6W03 - chains G and L of the 6 polymer chains in the assembly; structure by X-ray diffraction, 2.40 A resolution.

# Chain G
Protein: Envelope glycoprotein gp160
Organism: Human immunodeficiency virus 1
Reference sequence: Q2N0S6 (Q2N0S6_9HIV1); the construct lacks a stretch of the UniProt sequence and is renumbered around it, so the offset changes along the chain: 31-136 = UniProt 30-135; 145-185 = UniProt 136-176; 189-309 = UniProt 188-308; 312-321 = UniProt 309-318; 2 more segments
Chain sequence (481 residues; numbered 31 to 513 plus 12 insertion-coded residues; 14 numbers in that range are skipped by the numbering (no residue carries them; nothing is unmodelled there); the number before each row is that of its first residue; a row labelled like 185A-185K holds insertion residues (185A, then the next letters in order)):
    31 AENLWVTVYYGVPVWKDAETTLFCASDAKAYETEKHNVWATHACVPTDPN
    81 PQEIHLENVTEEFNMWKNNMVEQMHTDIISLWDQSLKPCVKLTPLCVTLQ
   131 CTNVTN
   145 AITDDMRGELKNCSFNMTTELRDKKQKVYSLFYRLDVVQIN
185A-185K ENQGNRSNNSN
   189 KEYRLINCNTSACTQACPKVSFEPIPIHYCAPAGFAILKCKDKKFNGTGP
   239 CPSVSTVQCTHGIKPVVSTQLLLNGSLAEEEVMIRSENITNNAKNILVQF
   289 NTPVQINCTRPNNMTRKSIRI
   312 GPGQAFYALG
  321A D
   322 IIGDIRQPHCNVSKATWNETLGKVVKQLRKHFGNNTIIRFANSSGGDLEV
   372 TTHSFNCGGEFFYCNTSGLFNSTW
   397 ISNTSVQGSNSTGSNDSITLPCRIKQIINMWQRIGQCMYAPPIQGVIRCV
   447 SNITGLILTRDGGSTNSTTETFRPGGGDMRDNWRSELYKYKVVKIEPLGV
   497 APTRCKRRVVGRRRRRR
Unresolved in the structure: 31, 59-64, 145-150, 185A-185K, 397-410, 429-430, 459-464, 506-513
Differences from the reference sequence: engineered mutation Ala145 (Asn136 in Q2N0S6), Cys201 (Ile200 in Q2N0S6), Met302 (Asn301 in Q2N0S6), Leu320 (Thr317 in Q2N0S6), Pro329 (Ala327 in Q2N0S6), Asn332 (Thr330 in Q2N0S6), Cys433 (Ala430 in Q2N0S6), Cys501 (Ala498 in Q2N0S6); expression tag (508-513)
Disulfide bonds: Cys54-Cys74, Cys119-Cys205, Cys126-Cys196, Cys131-Cys157, Cys201-Cys433, Cys218-Cys247, Cys228-Cys239, Cys296-Cys331, Cys378-Cys445, Cys385-Cys418
Covalently attached groups: glycan linked to Asn88, Asn332; N-acetylglucosamine (NAG) linked to Asn133, Asn156, Asn160, Asn197, Asn234, Asn262, Asn276, Asn295, Asn301, Asn363, Asn386, Asn448
From the paper describing this entry:
  - contacts within the chain: Leu154-Met302 (hydrophobic contact), Tyr177-Met302 (hydrophobic contact), Tyr177-Leu320 (hydrophobic contact)
  - mutagenesis - A329P (Tm change 2 degC): increased stability
  - mutagenesis - A329P: unchanged binding to CD4
  - mutagenesis - N302M/T320L: decreased binding to CD4
  - mutagenesis - N302M/T320L: decreased binding to V3 antibodies
  - mutagenesis - A329P: unchanged binding to V3 antibodies

# Chain L
Protein: 3H109L Fab light chain
Organism: Homo sapiens
Notes: engineered mutation(s): E184M, S188M; antibody fragment or engineered binder
Chain sequence (217 residues; each row starts with the number of its first residue; a row labelled like 67A-67C holds insertion residues (67A, then the next letters in order)):
     3 SVTSYVRPLSVALGETASISCGRQALGSRAVQWYQHRPGQAPILLIYNNQ
    53 DRPSGIPERFSGTPD
67A-67C INF
    68 GTRATLTISGVEAGDEADYYCHMWDSRS
95A-95C GFS
    96 WSFGGATRLTVLGQPKAAPSVTLFPPSSEELQANKATLVCLISDFYPGAV
   146 TVAWKADSSPVKAGVETTTPSKQSNNKYAASSYLSLTPMQWKMHKSYSCQ
   196 VTHEGSTVEKTVAPTECS
Unresolved in the structure: 3-5, 211-213
Disulfide bonds: Cys23-Cys88, Cys135-Cys194

# How chain G and chain L interact
Residue-residue contacts - 10 pairs, chain G then chain L:
  Ile322(G) with Arg94(L), hydrogen bond (backbone-side chain)
  Ile323(G) with Phe67C(L), hydrophobic
  Gly324(G) with Leu28(L), hydrogen bond (backbone-backbone); Gly29(L); Phe67C(L); Arg94(L), hydrogen bond (backbone-side chain)
  Asp325(G) with Gly29(L); Ser30(L), hydrogen bond; Ser93(L), hydrogen bond
  Ile326(G) with Arg94(L)
Interface residues without a listed pair, chain G (7 interface residues in all): Thr135, Asn136

# Overview
7 residues of chain G and 6 residues of chain L are in contact, with 5 hydrogen bonds. Polar contacts include
Ile322(G)-Arg94(L), Gly324(G)-Arg94(L) and Asp325(G)-Ser30(L). The paper reports that A329P of chain G
increases stability; contacts within the chain involving Met302(G), Leu154(G) and Tyr177(G) among others.
Here chain G is Envelope glycoprotein gp160 (Human immunodeficiency virus 1) and chain L is 3H109L Fab light
chain (Homo sapiens). Entry 6W03 (Crystal Structure of HIV-1 BG505 DS-SOSIP.3mut Prefusion Env Trimer in
Complex with Human Antibodies 3H109L and ...) was determined by X-ray diffraction, deposited together with
6VZI.
